6I9I - chains A and C of the 3 polymer chains in the assembly; structure by X-ray diffraction, 1.98 A resolution.

== Chain A ==
Protein: RV-Gn1 Heavy chain
Source organism: Oryctolagus cuniculus
Amino-acid sequence (223 residues; numbered 1 to 221 plus 2 insertion-coded residues; the number before each row is that of its first residue):
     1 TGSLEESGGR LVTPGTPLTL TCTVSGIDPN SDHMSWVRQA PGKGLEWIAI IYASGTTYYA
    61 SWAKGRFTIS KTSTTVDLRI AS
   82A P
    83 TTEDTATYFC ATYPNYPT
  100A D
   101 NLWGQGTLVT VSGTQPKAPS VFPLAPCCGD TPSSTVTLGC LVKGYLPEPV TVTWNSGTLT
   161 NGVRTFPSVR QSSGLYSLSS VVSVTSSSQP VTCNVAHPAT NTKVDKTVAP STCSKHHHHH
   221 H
Unresolved in the structure: 129-132, 211-221
Disulfides: Cys22-Cys92, Cys140-Cys193

== Chain C ==
Protein: Glycoprotein
Source organism: Rift valley fever virus
Reference sequence: A2T080 (A2T080_RVFV); residue numbers follow UniProt; this construct covers 154-469
Amino-acid sequence (325 residues; row label = number of the first residue in the row):
   154 EDPHLRNRPG KGHNYIDGMT QEDATCKPVT YAGACSSFDV LLEKGKFPLF QSYAHHRTLL
   214 EAVHDTIIAK ADPPSCDLQS AHGNPCMKEK LVMKTHCPND YQSAHYLNND GKMASVKCPP
   274 KYELTEDCNF CRQMTGASLK KGSYPLQDLF CQSSEDDGSK LKTKMKGVCE VGVQALKKCD
   334 GQLSTAHEVV PFAVFKNSKK VYLDKLDLKT EENLLPDSFV CFEHKGQYKG TMDSGQTKRE
   394 LKSFDISQCP KIGGHGSKKC TGDAAFCSAY ECTAQYANAY CSHANGSGIV QIQVSGVWKK
   454 PLCVGYERVV VKRELSGTKH HHHHH
Unresolved in the structure: 154-370, 379-395, 440-478
Disulfides: Cys374-Cys434, Cys402-Cys413, Cys420-Cys425
Sequence notes: expression tag (470-478)

== How chain A and chain C interact ==
Pairs across the interface (36; chain A residue first):
  Thr1(A) with Tyr429(C)
  Gly26(A) with Gln428(C)
  Ile27(A) with Gln428(C)
  Asp28(A) with Gln428(C), hydrogen bond (backbone-side chain)
  Asn30(A) with Cys425(C); Thr426(C)
  Ser31(A) with Lys412(C), hydrogen bond (backbone-side chain); Thr426(C); Ala427(C), hydrogen bond (side chain-backbone); Gln428(C), hydrogen bond (side chain-backbone)
  His33(A) with Glu424(C), salt bridge; Thr426(C)
  Tyr52(A) with Gly406(C); Gly407(C), hydrogen bond (side chain-backbone); His408(C); Glu424(C)
  Ala53(A) with Glu424(C), hydrogen bond (backbone-side chain)
  Ser54(A) with Ile405(C); Glu424(C), hydrogen bond
  Thr56(A) with Ile405(C); Gly406(C)
  Tyr58(A) with Gly406(C), hydrogen bond (side chain-backbone)
  Tyr95(A) with Gly407(C); His408(C), hydrogen bond; Gly409(C), hydrogen bond (side chain-backbone)
  Asn97(A) with His408(C); Gly409(C); Ser410(C)
  Tyr98(A) with Pro403(C); Lys411(C); Lys412(C); Thr426(C)
  Pro99(A) with Ser410(C); Asn431(C)
  Thr100(A) with Lys412(C); Tyr429(C)
Also at the interface, not in a pair above, chain A (18 interface residues in all): Asp32

== In short ==
The interface between chain A and chain C involves 18 residues on one side and 16 on the other, with 10
hydrogen bonds and 1 salt bridge. Polar pairs include His33(A)-Glu424(C), Asp28(A)-Gln428(C) and
Ser31(A)-Lys412(C).
Chain A is RV-Gn1 Heavy chain (Oryctolagus cuniculus) and chain C is Glycoprotein (Rift valley fever virus);
the structure, Rift valley fever virus Gn in complex with a neutralizing antibody fragment, was determined by
X-ray diffraction.
